PDB entry 7NAV | electron microscopy, 4.80 A resolution (low resolution: residue-level contacts below are approximate; hydrogen-bond / salt-bridge calls are withheld) | chains A and G of the 22 polymer chains in the assembly

# Chain A
Molecule: 16S rRNA
Source organism: Escherichia coli (strain K12)
Sequence (1542 nucleotides; each row starts with the number of its first residue):
     1 AAAUUGAAGA GUUUGAUCAU GGCUCAGAUU GAACGCUGGC GGCAGGCCUA ACACAUGCAA
    61 GUCGAACGGU AACAGGAAGA AGCUUGCUUC UUUGCUGACG AGUGGCGGAC GGGUGAGUAA
   121 UGUCUGGGAA ACUGCCUGAU GGAGGGGGAU AACUACUGGA AACGGUAGCU AAUACCGCAU
   181 AACGUCGCAA GACCAAAGAG GGGGACCUUC GGGCCUCUUG CCAUCGGAUG UGCCCAGAUG
   241 GGAUUAGCUA GUAGGUGGGG UAACGGCUCA CCUAGGCGAC GAUCCCUAGC UGGUCUGAGA
   301 GGAUGACCAG CCACACUGGA ACUGAGACAC GGUCCAGACU CCUACGGGAG GCAGCAGUGG
   361 GGAAUAUUGC ACAAUGGGCG CAAGCCUGAU GCAGCCAUGC CGCGUGUAUG AAGAAGGCCU
   421 UCGGGUUGUA AAGUACUUUC AGCGGGGAGG AAGGGAGUAA AGUUAAUACC UUUGCUCAUU
   481 GACGUUACCC GCAGAAGAAG CACCGGCUAA CUCCGUGCCA GCAGCCXCGG UAAUACGGAG
   541 GGUGCAAGCG UUAAUCGGAA UUACUGGGCG UAAAGCGCAC GCAGGCGGUU UGUUAAGUCA
   601 GAUGUGAAAU CCCCGGGCUC AACCUGGGAA CUGCAUCUGA UACUGGCAAG CUUGAGUCUC
   661 GUAGAGGGGG GUAGAAUUCC AGGUGUAGCG GUGAAAUGCG UAGAGAUCUG GAGGAAUACC
   721 GGUGGCGAAG GCGGCCCCCU GGACGAAGAC UGACGCUCAG GUGCGAAAGC GUGGGGAGCA
   781 AACAGGAUUA GAUACCCUGG UAGUCCACGC CGUAAACGAU GUCGACUUGG AGGUUGUGCC
   841 CUUGAGGCGU GGCUUCCGGA GCUAACGCGU UAAGUCGACC GCCUGGGGAG UACGGCCGCA
   901 AGGUUAAAAC UCAAAUGAAU UGACGGGGGC CCGCACAAGC GGUGGAGCAU GUGGUUUAAU
   961 UCGAUGXAAC GCGAAGAACC UUACCUGGUC UUGACAUCCA CGGAAGUUUU CAGAGAUGAG
  1021 AAUGUGCCUU CGGGAACCGU GAGACAGGUG CUGCAUGGCU GUCGUCAGCU CGUGUUGUGA
  1081 AAUGUUGGGU UAAGUCCCGC AACGAGCGCA ACCCUUAUCC UUUGUUGCCA GCGGUCCGGC
  1141 CGGGAACUCA AAGGAGACUG CCAGUGAUAA ACUGGAGGAA GGUGGGGAUG ACGUCAAGUC
  1201 AUCAUGGCCC UUACGACCAG GGCUACACAC GUGCUACAAU GGCGCAUACA AAGAGAAGCG
  1261 ACCUCGCGAG AGCAAGCGGA CCUCAUAAAG UGCGUCGUAG UCCGGAUUGG AGUCUGCAAC
  1321 UCGACUCCAU GAAGUCGGAA UCGCUAGUAA UCGUGGAUCA GAAUGCCACG GUGAAUACGU
  1381 UCCCGGGCCU UGUACACACC GCCCGUXACA CCAUGGGAGU GGGUUGCAAA AGAAGUAGGU
  1441 AGCUUAACCU UCGGGAGGGC GCUUACCACU UUGUGAUUCA UGACUGGGGU GAAGUCGUAA
  1501 CAAGGUAACC GUAGGGGAAC CUGCGGUUGG AUCACCUCCU UA
Not modelled in the structure: 1398-1408, 1492-1506, 1537-1542
Covalently attached groups: covalent link U793/MA6_1518
Modified residues: PSU (pseudouridine-5'-monophosphate) at position 516, G7M (N7-methyl-guanosine-5'-monophosphate) at position 527, 2MG (2N-methylguanosine-5'-monophosphate) at position 966, 5MC (5-methylcytidine-5'-monophosphate) at position 967, 2MG (2N-methylguanosine-5'-monophosphate) at position 1207, 4OC (4n,o2'-methylcytidine-5'-monophosphate) at position 1402, 5MC (5-methylcytidine-5'-monophosphate) at position 1407, UR3 (3-methyluridine-5'-monophoshate) at position 1498, 2MG (2N-methylguanosine-5'-monophosphate) at position 1516, MA6 (6N-dimethyladenosine-5'-monophoshate) at position 1518, MA6 (6N-dimethyladenosine-5'-monophoshate) at position 1519
Bound ions: Mg2+ site 1: G31, C48; Mg2+ site 2: C48, U114, G115; Mg2+ site 3 near A53 (its only coordinating residue here); Mg2+ site 4: C58, A59, U387; Mg2+ site 5: A109, G331; Mg2+ site 6 near G113 (its only coordinating residue here); Mg2+ site 7: A116, G117, G289; Mg2+ site 8 near U150 (its only coordinating residue here); Mg2+ site 9 near A171 (its only coordinating residue here); Mg2+ site 10 near C352 (its only coordinating residue here); Mg2+ site 11: G450, A452; Mg2+ site 12 near A547 (its only coordinating residue here); 19 more Mg2+ sites not listed
From the paper describing this entry:
  - conformationally variable residues (order/disorder transition): U1393 to A1394

# Chain G
Molecule: 30S ribosomal protein S7
Source organism: Escherichia coli (strain K12)
UniProtKB: P02359 (RS7_ECOLI); numbering as in UniProt (aligned over 1-179)
Sequence (179 residues; row label = number of the first residue in the row):
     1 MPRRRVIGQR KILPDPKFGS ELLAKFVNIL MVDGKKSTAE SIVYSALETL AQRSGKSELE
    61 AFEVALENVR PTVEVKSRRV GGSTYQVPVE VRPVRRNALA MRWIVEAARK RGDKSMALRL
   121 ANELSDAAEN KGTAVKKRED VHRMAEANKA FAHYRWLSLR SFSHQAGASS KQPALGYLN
Not modelled in the structure: 1, 153-179
UniProt features mapped onto this chain:
  - natural variant: Leu-157 to Asn-179 (deletion: In strain: B and L44)
  - mutagenesis: Pro-2 to Phe-18 (Defective in ribosome assembly; accumulates to abnormally high levels on polysomes; significantly decreases affinity for its own mRNA), Lys-36 (K36A/E: Defective in ribosome assembly), Met-116 (M116G: Significantly decreases affinity for its own mRNA)

# Interface between chain A and chain G
Residue-residue contacts (76; chain A residue first):
  C932(A) / Arg-3(G)
  C932(A) / Arg-4(G)
  G933(A) / Arg-3(G)
  G933(A) / Arg-4(G)
  A935(A) / Pro-2(G)
  A935(A) / Arg-3(G)
  C936(A) / Pro-2(G)
  A937(A) / Pro-2(G)
  A937(A) / Lys-76(G)
  A938(A) / Lys-76(G)
  A938(A) / Arg-95(G)
  G939(A) / Arg-95(G)
  G939(A) / Arg-102(G)
  C940(A) / Arg-102(G)
  A1093(A) / Arg-4(G)
  A1239(A) / Lys-114(G)
  A1239(A) / Arg-119(G)
  U1240(A) / Leu-30(G)
  U1240(A) / Lys-35(G)
  U1240(A) / Thr-38(G)
  U1240(A) / Ile-42(G)
  U1240(A) / Arg-109(G)
  U1240(A) / Ser-115(G)
  U1240(A) / Met-116(G)
  U1240(A) / Arg-119(G)
  G1241(A) / Lys-35(G)
  G1290(A) / Ser-37(G)
  U1291(A) / Ser-37(G)
  U1291(A) / Thr-38(G)
  G1297(A) / Ser-115(G)
  U1298(A) / Lys-114(G)
  U1345(A) / Ile-7(G)
  A1346(A) / Arg-10(G)
  A1349(A) / Asp-33(G)
  A1350(A) / Asp-33(G)
  U1351(A) / Asp-33(G)
  U1372(A) / Asp-33(G)
  U1372(A) / Gly-34(G)
  G1373(A) / Met-31(G)
  G1373(A) / Asp-33(G)
  G1373(A) / Gly-34(G)
  G1373(A) / Lys-36(G)
  A1374(A) / Asn-28(G)
  A1374(A) / Met-31(G)
  A1374(A) / Lys-36(G)
  A1375(A) / Gln-9(G)
  A1375(A) / Arg-10(G)
  A1375(A) / Lys-25(G)
  A1375(A) / Asn-28(G)
  A1375(A) / Ile-29(G)
  A1375(A) / Arg-102(G)
  U1376(A) / Gly-8(G)
  U1376(A) / Gln-9(G)
  U1376(A) / Arg-10(G)
  U1376(A) / Lys-25(G)
  U1376(A) / Arg-95(G)
  U1376(A) / Ala-98(G)
  U1376(A) / Arg-102(G)
  A1377(A) / Pro-2(G)
  A1377(A) / Val-6(G)
  A1377(A) / Ile-7(G)
  A1377(A) / Gly-8(G)
  A1377(A) / Arg-95(G)
  C1378(A) / Val-6(G)
  C1378(A) / Lys-76(G)
  C1378(A) / Arg-92(G)
  G1379(A) / Pro-2(G)
  G1379(A) / Val-6(G)
  U1380(A) / Pro-2(G)
  U1380(A) / Arg-3(G)
  U1381(A) / Arg-78(G)
  U1381(A) / Arg-79(G)
  U1381(A) / Val-80(G)
  C1382(A) / Arg-79(G)
  C1383(A) / Arg-3(G)
  C1383(A) / Arg-79(G)
Also at the interface, not in a pair above, chain A (35 interface residues in all): C1384, G1385
Also at the interface, not in a pair above, chain G (36 interface residues in all): Val-32, Ala-39, Gly-81

# In short
35 residues of chain A and 36 residues of chain G are in contact. G31(A) and C48(A) coordinate Mg2+ site 1.
The Mg2+ site 2 is built by C48(A), U114(A) and G115(A). UniProt lists 2 mutagenesis sites on chain G. The
paper reports conformational variability at U1393(A).
Here chain A is 16S rRNA and chain G is 30S ribosomal protein S7, both from Escherichia coli (strain K12).
Entry 7NAV (Bacterial 30S ribosomal subunit assembly complex state D (Consensus refinement)) was determined by
electron microscopy (same publication as 7AF3, 7AF5, 7AF8, 7AFA, 7AFD, 7AFH and 17 further entries).
